7L49 - chains A and E of the 6 polymer chains in the assembly; structure by electron microscopy, 3.10 A resolution.

Chain A:
Protein: Cas12f1
Chain sequence (529 residues; each row starts with the number of its first residue):
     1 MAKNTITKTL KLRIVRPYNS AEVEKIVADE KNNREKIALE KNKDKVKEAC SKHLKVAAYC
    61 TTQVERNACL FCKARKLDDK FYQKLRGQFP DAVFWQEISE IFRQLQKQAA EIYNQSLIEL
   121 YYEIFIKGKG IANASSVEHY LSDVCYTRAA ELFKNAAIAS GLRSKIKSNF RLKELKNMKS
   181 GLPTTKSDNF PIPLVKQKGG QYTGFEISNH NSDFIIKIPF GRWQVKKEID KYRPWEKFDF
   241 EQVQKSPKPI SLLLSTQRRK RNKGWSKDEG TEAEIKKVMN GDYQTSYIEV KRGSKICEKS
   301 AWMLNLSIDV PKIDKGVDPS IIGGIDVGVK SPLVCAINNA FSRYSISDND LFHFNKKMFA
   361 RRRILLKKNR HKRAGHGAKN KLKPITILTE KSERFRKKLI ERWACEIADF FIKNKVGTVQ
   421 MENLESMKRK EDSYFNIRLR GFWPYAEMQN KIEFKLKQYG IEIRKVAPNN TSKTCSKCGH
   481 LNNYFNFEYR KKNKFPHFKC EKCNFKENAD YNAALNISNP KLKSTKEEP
Unresolved in the structure: 1-3, 526-529
Ion coordination: Zn2+ site 1: Cys50, His53, Cys69, Cys72; Zn2+ site 2: Cys478, Cys500
Reported in the primary citation:
  - Zn2+ coordination: Cys478, Cys500, Cys503
  - self-association interface (contacts with another copy of this molecule): Ile118, Tyr121, Tyr122, Leu182
  - mutagenesis - I118G, Y121G, Y122G, Y146A, L182G, K196A, Y202A, R396A, F487A: decreased catalytic activity
  - mutagenesis - Y121E/Y122E, Y121G/Y122G, S142A, R163A, Q197A: abolished catalytic activity
  - binding site for NTS: His139, Ser142, Tyr146, Arg163, Lys196
  - binding site for TS: Gln197, Tyr202, Arg343, Arg396
  - binding site for sgRNA (chain E): Phe341
  - catalytic residues: Asp326, Glu422, Arg490, Asp510
  - binding site for Substrate: Met427, Phe487, Arg490

Chain E:
Molecule: sgRNA
Sequence (225 nucleotides; numbered -2 to 222; the number before each row is that of its first residue; numbers below 1 keep their minus sign (G-2 is residue -2)):
    -2 GGGCUUCACU GAUAAAGUGG AGAACCGCUU CACCAAAAGC UGUCCCUUAG GGGAUUAGAA
    58 CUUGAGUGAA GGUGGGCUGC UUGCAUCAGC CUAAUGUCGA GAAGUGCUUU CUUCGGAAAG
   118 UAACCCUCGA AACAAAUUCA UUUUUCCUCU CCAAUUCUGC ACAAGAAAGU UGCAGAACCC
   178 GAAUAGACGA AUGAAGGAAU GCAACAGUUG ACCCAACGUC GCCGG
Unresolved in the structure: -2 to 21, 34-58, 141-181

How chain A and chain E interact:
Residue-residue contacts (153):
  Thr7(A) - A203(E)  base contact
  Lys8(A) - A203(E)  salt bridge to the phosphate
  Thr9(A) - A203(E)  hydrogen bond to the sugar
  Thr9(A) - G204(E)  hydrogen bond to the sugar
  Arg13(A) - C77(E)  hydrogen bond to the phosphate
  Arg13(A) - U78(E)  salt bridge to the phosphate
  Arg13(A) - G193(E)  base contact
  Val15(A) - A191(E)  sugar contact
  Val15(A) - A192(E)  sugar contact
  Val15(A) - G193(E)  sugar contact
  Arg16(A) - A192(E)  phosphate contact
  Arg16(A) - G193(E)  salt bridge to the phosphate
  Val27(A) - G193(E)  phosphate contact
  Lys31(A) - G193(E)  salt bridge to the phosphate
  Lys31(A) - G194(E)  phosphate contact
  Glu65(A) - A85(E)  sugar contact
  Glu65(A) - A196(E)  sugar contact
  Arg66(A) - A195(E)  phosphate contact
  Arg66(A) - A196(E)  salt bridge to the phosphate
  Asn67(A) - G194(E)  hydrogen bond to the base
  Asn67(A) - A195(E)  sugar contact
  Cys72(A) - G194(E)  sugar contact
  Cys72(A) - A195(E)  phosphate contact
  Lys73(A) - A131(E)  hydrogen bond to the sugar
  Lys73(A) - A132(E)  sugar contact
  Lys73(A) - G194(E)  sugar contact
  Lys76(A) - A131(E)  base contact
  Lys76(A) - A132(E)  base contact
  Lys76(A) - A192(E)  salt bridge to the phosphate
  Lys76(A) - G194(E)  hydrogen bond to the base
  Leu77(A) - A192(E)  sugar contact
  Asp79(A) - G190(E)  sugar contact
  Asp79(A) - A191(E)  phosphate contact
  Lys80(A) - U134(E)  sugar contact
  Tyr82(A) - A192(E)  stacking on the base
  Phe94(A) - A192(E)  base contact
  Trp95(A) - A191(E)  stacking on the base
  Trp95(A) - A192(E)  base contact
  Ser99(A) - A191(E)  hydrogen bond to the base
  Tyr113(A) - U206(E)  hydrogen bond to the sugar
  Tyr113(A) - G207(E)  sugar contact
  Lys165(A) - U205(E)  hydrogen bond to the sugar
  Asn169(A) - U206(E)  hydrogen bond to the base
  Asn169(A) - G207(E)  sugar contact
  Ser180(A) - A208(E)  sugar contact
  Gly181(A) - A208(E)  hydrogen bond to the phosphate
  Gly181(A) - C209(E)  phosphate contact
  Pro183(A) - G207(E)  sugar contact
  Thr184(A) - G207(E)  sugar contact
  Thr184(A) - A208(E)  phosphate contact
  Thr185(A) - G207(E)  phosphate contact
  Asn189(A) - U206(E)  phosphate contact
  Phe190(A) - U206(E)  sugar contact
  Pro191(A) - U205(E)  sugar contact
  Pro191(A) - U206(E)  sugar contact
  Asp213(A) - G193(E)  hydrogen bond to the base
  Tyr232(A) - A100(E)  phosphate contact
  Leu253(A) - G193(E)  base contact
  Leu254(A) - G193(E)  base contact
  Ser255(A) - C77(E)  hydrogen bond to the sugar
  Ser255(A) - U78(E)  phosphate contact
  Ser255(A) - G193(E)  hydrogen bond to the base
  Thr256(A) - G193(E)  hydrogen bond to the base
  Gln257(A) - G193(E)  hydrogen bond to the base
  Arg258(A) - C77(E)  salt bridge to the phosphate
  Arg258(A) - U78(E)  phosphate contact
  Arg258(A) - U79(E)  salt bridge to the phosphate
  Arg259(A) - U78(E)  base contact
  Arg259(A) - C202(E)  hydrogen bond to the base
  Arg261(A) - C77(E)  salt bridge to the phosphate
  Arg261(A) - A196(E)  salt bridge to the phosphate
  Arg261(A) - U197(E)  salt bridge to the phosphate
  Asn262(A) - U78(E)  hydrogen bond to the base
  Asn262(A) - A201(E)  base contact
  Lys263(A) - C199(E)  phosphate contact
  Lys263(A) - A200(E)  salt bridge to the phosphate
  Thr271(A) - C202(E)  base contact
  Thr271(A) - A203(E)  phosphate contact
  Glu272(A) - C202(E)  hydrogen bond to the base
  Glu274(A) - A203(E)  phosphate contact
  Glu289(A) - G204(E)  sugar contact
  Glu289(A) - U205(E)  sugar contact
  Lys291(A) - U205(E)  phosphate contact
  Lys291(A) - U206(E)  salt bridge to the phosphate
  Lys295(A) - G126(E)  salt bridge to the phosphate
  Lys295(A) - A127(E)  salt bridge to the phosphate
  Ile296(A) - U75(E)  phosphate contact
  Lys299(A) - G190(E)  sugar contact
  Lys299(A) - A191(E)  base contact
  Ser300(A) - A191(E)  base contact
  Met303(A) - U78(E)  sugar contact
  Asn305(A) - G204(E)  hydrogen bond to the sugar
  Phe359(A) - A212(E)  sugar contact
  Phe359(A) - A213(E)  sugar contact
  Arg363(A) - A213(E)  hydrogen bond to the phosphate
  Arg363(A) - C214(E)  salt bridge to the phosphate
  Leu365(A) - U92(E)  sugar contact
  Leu366(A) - C122(E)  base contact
  Leu366(A) - C214(E)  hydrogen bond to the sugar
  Lys367(A) - C214(E)  phosphate contact
  Lys367(A) - G215(E)  phosphate contact
  Asn369(A) - C122(E)  hydrogen bond to the base
  Asn369(A) - C214(E)  hydrogen bond to the sugar
  Arg370(A) - G215(E)  phosphate contact
  Arg370(A) - U216(E)  hydrogen bond to the phosphate
  Lys372(A) - G93(E)  phosphate contact
  Lys372(A) - U94(E)  phosphate contact
  Arg373(A) - G93(E)  salt bridge to the phosphate
  Arg373(A) - U94(E)  hydrogen bond to the base
  Ala374(A) - C121(E)  phosphate contact
  Ala374(A) - C122(E)  phosphate contact
  Gly375(A) - C121(E)  hydrogen bond to the phosphate
  Gly375(A) - C122(E)  hydrogen bond to the phosphate
  Gly375(A) - C123(E)  hydrogen bond to the base
  His376(A) - C95(E)  hydrogen bond to the base
  His376(A) - G96(E)  base contact
  His376(A) - C122(E)  phosphate contact
  His376(A) - U124(E)  base contact
  His376(A) - C125(E)  hydrogen bond to the base
  His376(A) - G126(E)  base contact
  Gly377(A) - C122(E)  hydrogen bond to the phosphate
  Gly377(A) - U124(E)  phosphate contact
  Ala378(A) - C122(E)  hydrogen bond to the phosphate
  Ala378(A) - C123(E)  phosphate contact
  Ala378(A) - U124(E)  hydrogen bond to the phosphate
  Lys379(A) - U124(E)  phosphate contact
  Lys379(A) - C125(E)  phosphate contact
  Asn380(A) - C95(E)  base contact
  Asn380(A) - G126(E)  hydrogen bond to the base
  Asn380(A) - A127(E)  base contact
  Lys381(A) - C122(E)  salt bridge to the phosphate
  Lys391(A) - G73(E)  phosphate contact
  Lys391(A) - C74(E)  salt bridge to the phosphate
  Arg394(A) - U79(E)  hydrogen bond to the phosphate
  Arg394(A) - G80(E)  salt bridge to the phosphate
  Phe395(A) - G80(E)  sugar contact
  Lys397(A) - G204(E)  salt bridge to the phosphate
  Lys398(A) - U79(E)  base contact
  Lys398(A) - G80(E)  sugar contact
  Lys398(A) - A201(E)  hydrogen bond to the base
  Lys398(A) - C202(E)  hydrogen bond to the sugar
  Glu401(A) - A201(E)  hydrogen bond to the sugar
  Glu401(A) - C202(E)  sugar contact
  Glu401(A) - G204(E)  phosphate contact
  Arg402(A) - A200(E)  sugar contact
  Cys405(A) - A201(E)  hydrogen bond to the phosphate
  Cys405(A) - C202(E)  hydrogen bond to the phosphate
  Asn436(A) - C211(E)  hydrogen bond to the sugar
  Asn436(A) - A212(E)  sugar contact
  Ile437(A) - A212(E)  sugar contact
  Arg440(A) - C210(E)  sugar contact
  Phe454(A) - A203(E)  base contact
  Lys455(A) - C202(E)  phosphate contact
Also at the interface, not in a pair above, chain A (105 interface residues in all): Lys11, Pro17, Arg75, Asp78, Ser168, Lys179, Leu182, Lys186, Ser187, Asp188, Tyr287, Ser294, Cys297, Trp302, Ile364, Leu382, Lys383, Pro384, Asp409, Gln458
Also at the interface, not in a pair above, chain E (54 interface residues in all): G76, A97, C130, A133

In short:
The interface between chain A and chain E involves 105 residues on one side and 54 on the other, with 42
hydrogen bonds, 21 salt bridges and 2 aromatic stacking contacts. Among the polar pairs are Asn67(A)-G194(E),
Lys76(A)-G194(E) and Ser99(A)-A191(E). The paper reports catalytic residues Asp326(A), Glu422(A) and Arg490(A)
among others; I118G, Y121G and Y122G of chain A, among others, reduce catalytic activity; 14 substitutions
were tested in all.
Chain A is Cas12f1 and chain E is sgRNA; the structure, Cryo-EM structure of CRISPR-Cas12f Ternary Complex,
was determined by electron microscopy, deposited together with 7L48.
